Entry 7O4P (X-ray diffraction, 1.08 A resolution); this record covers chain A.

[Chain A]
Molecule: Zymogen granule membrane protein 16
Source organism: Homo sapiens
UniProt: O60844 (ZG16_HUMAN); residues 21-167 here = UniProt positions 21-167
Sequence (148 residues; row label = number of the first residue in the row):
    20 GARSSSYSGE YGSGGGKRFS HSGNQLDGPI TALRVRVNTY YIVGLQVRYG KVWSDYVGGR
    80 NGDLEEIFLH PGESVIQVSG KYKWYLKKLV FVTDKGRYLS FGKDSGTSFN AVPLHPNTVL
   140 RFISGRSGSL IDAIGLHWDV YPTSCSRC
Not modelled in the structure: 20-21, 163-167
Sequence notes: expression tag (20); variant Ser32 (Gly in O60844), Val109 (Leu in O60844), Thr162 (Ser in O60844)
Curated features (UniProtKB/Swiss-Prot):
  - natural variant: Ser32 (G32S: this construct carries the variant), Thr162 (S162T: this construct carries the variant)
From the paper describing this entry:
  - conformationally variable residues: Gly28
  - contacts within the chain: Ser27-Leu155 (backbone contact), Ser27-Trp157 (hydrogen bond)

[Overview]
The paper reports conformational variability at Gly28; contacts within the chain involving Ser27, Leu155 and
Trp157.
Chain A is Zymogen granule membrane protein 16 (Homo sapiens); the structure, Cystal structure of Zymogen
Granule Protein 16 (ZG16), was determined by X-ray diffraction (same publication as 7O3I and 7O88).
